7XNO - chains A and Y of the 12 polymer chains in the assembly; structure by electron microscopy, 2.54 A resolution.

[Chain A]
Molecule: Bacteriocin sakacin-A
From: Latilactobacillus sakei L45
UniProtKB: P0A310 (SAKA_LATSK); residues 1-41 here correspond to UniProt positions 19-59 (UniProt number = residue number + 18)
Sequence (41 residues; row label = number of the first residue in the row):
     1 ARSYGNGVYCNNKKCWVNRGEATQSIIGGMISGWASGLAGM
Disulfide bonds: Cys10-Cys15

[Chain Y]
Molecule: Mannose permease IIC component
From: Latilactobacillus sakei L45
UniProtKB: A0A094YUG1 (A0A094YUG1_LATSK); numbering as in UniProt (aligned over 1-268)
Sequence (268 residues; each row starts with the number of its first residue):
     1 MDLNFIQVILVIFVAFLAGVEGILDQFHFHQPVIACTLIGLVTGNLLPCL
    51 ILGGTLQMIALGWANVGAAVAPDAALASIASAIILVLGGQGKAGVTSAIA
   101 IAVPLAVAGLLLTIIVRTLATGIVHIMDAAAKEGNFRKIEMWQYIAIIMQ
   151 GVRIAIPAGLILAIGAGPVKEMLTAMPVWLTDGLAIGGGMVVAVGYAMVI
   201 NMMATKEVWPFFAIGFVLATISQLTLIGLGAIGISLALIYLALSKQGSGN
   251 NGGGSNTGDPLGDIIDNY
Disordered / not traced: 248-268
Residues lining bound ligands: alpha-D-mannopyranose (MAN): Asn65, Val66, Gly67

[Chain A / chain Y interface]
Pairs across the interface (25):
  Arg2(A) with Thr181(Y); Asp182(Y)
  Tyr4(A) with Ala100(Y); Thr181(Y)
  Asn6(A) with Met58(Y), hydrogen bond (side chain-backbone); Ile59(Y), hydrogen bond (side chain-backbone); Leu61(Y)
  Val8(A) with Thr55(Y); Met58(Y), hydrophobic; Ile59(Y), hydrophobic
  Cys10(A) with Ile99(Y), hydrophobic
  Asn11(A) with Thr96(Y)
  Asn12(A) with Thr96(Y)
  Lys13(A) with Thr96(Y)
  Lys14(A) with Thr96(Y)
  Cys15(A) with Thr96(Y)
  Val17(A) with Met58(Y), hydrophobic
  Arg19(A) with Met58(Y)
  Ala22(A) with Met58(Y), hydrophobic
  Gln24(A) with Leu226(Y)
  Ile27(A) with Ile227(Y), hydrophobic
  Gly28(A) with Leu226(Y)
  Ile31(A) with Leu226(Y)
  Ser36(A) with Met202(Y); Met203(Y)
Also at the interface, not in a pair above, chain A (23 interface residues in all): Ser3, Ile26, Ala35, Ala39, Gly40
Also at the interface, not in a pair above, chain Y (19 interface residues in all): Ala60, Ala93, Val95, Ala185, Val199, Thr225

[Overview]
23 residues of chain A face 19 of chain Y across their interface, with 2 hydrogen bonds. Polar pairs include
Asn6(A)-Met58(Y) and Asn6(A)-Ile59(Y). Chain Y binds alpha-D-mannopyranose.
Here chain A is Bacteriocin sakacin-A and chain Y is Mannose permease IIC component, both from
Latilactobacillus sakei L45. Entry 7XNO (Cryo-EM structure of the bacteriocin-receptor-immunity ternary
complex from Lactobacillus sakei) was determined by electron microscopy, deposited together with 7XTG.
